PDB entry 8RRL | X-ray diffraction, 2.15 A resolution | chains A and B of the 4 polymer chains in the assembly

# Chain A (and B)
Molecule: 14-3-3 protein sigma
Organism: Homo sapiens
Notes: chain B of this document is another copy of the same molecule, construct and numbering; everything in this record applies to it too
UniProtKB: P31947 (1433S_HUMAN); residues 1-248 here = UniProt positions 1-248
Amino-acid sequence (252 residues; each row starts with the number of its first residue; numbers below 1 keep their minus sign (Gly-3 is residue -3)):
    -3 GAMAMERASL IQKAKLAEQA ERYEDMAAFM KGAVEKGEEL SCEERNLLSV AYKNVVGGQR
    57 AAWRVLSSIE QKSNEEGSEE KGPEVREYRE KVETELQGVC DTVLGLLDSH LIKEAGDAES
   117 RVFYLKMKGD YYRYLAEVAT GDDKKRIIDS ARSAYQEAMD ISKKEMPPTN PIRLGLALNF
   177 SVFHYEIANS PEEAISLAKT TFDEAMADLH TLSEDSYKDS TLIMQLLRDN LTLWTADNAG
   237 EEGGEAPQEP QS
Not modelled in the structure: 73-74, 234-248 (chain B: 235-248)
Differences from the reference sequence: expression tag (-3 to 0)
Curated features (UniProtKB/Swiss-Prot):
  - site (Interaction with phosphoserine on interacting protein): Arg56, Arg129
  - modified residue (Phosphoserine): Ser5, Ser74, Ser248

# How chain A and chain B interact
Residue-residue contacts (34; chain A residue first):
  Ser5(A) - Glu80(B)  hydrogen bond
  Lys9(A) - Glu80(B)
  Lys9(A) - Glu83(B)  salt bridge
  Leu12(A) - Leu62(B)
  Leu12(A) - Ile65(B)  hydrophobic
  Leu12(A) - Val81(B)  hydrophobic
  Ala13(A) - Tyr84(B)
  Gln15(A) - Val61(B)
  Gln15(A) - Ile65(B)
  Ala16(A) - Ala58(B)  hydrophobic
  Arg18(A) - Ala58(B)
  Arg18(A) - Tyr84(B)  hydrogen bond
  Arg18(A) - Glu91(B)  salt bridge
  Asp21(A) - Tyr84(B)  hydrogen bond
  Asp21(A) - Lys87(B)  salt bridge
  Phe25(A) - Tyr84(B)  hydrophobic
  Ala58(A) - Ala16(B)  hydrophobic
  Ala58(A) - Arg18(B)
  Val61(A) - Gln15(B)
  Leu62(A) - Leu12(B)  hydrophobic
  Ile65(A) - Leu12(B)  hydrophobic
  Ile65(A) - Gln15(B)
  Glu76(A) - Gln8(B)
  Glu76(A) - Leu12(B)
  Glu80(A) - Ser5(B)  hydrogen bond
  Val81(A) - Leu12(B)  hydrophobic
  Glu83(A) - Lys9(B)  salt bridge
  Tyr84(A) - Ala13(B)
  Tyr84(A) - Arg18(B)  hydrogen bond
  Tyr84(A) - Asp21(B)  hydrogen bond
  Tyr84(A) - Phe25(B)  hydrophobic
  Lys87(A) - Arg18(B)
  Lys87(A) - Asp21(B)  salt bridge
  Glu91(A) - Arg18(B)  salt bridge
Also at the interface, not in a pair above, chain A (22 interface residues in all): Gln55, Val88
Also at the interface, not in a pair above, chain B (22 interface residues in all): Gln55, Val88

# In short
The chain A/chain B interface involves 22 residues from each chain; the contacts include 6 hydrogen bonds and
6 salt bridges. Polar pairs include Lys9(A)-Glu83(B), Arg18(A)-Glu91(B) and Asp21(A)-Lys87(B).
Both chains are 14-3-3 protein sigma (Homo sapiens). Entry 8RRL (14-3-3 sigma complexed with a phosphopeptide
optimized for a Fusicoccin-mediated stabilization of the complex) was determined by X-ray diffraction,
deposited together with 8RRK and 8RRM.
